Entry 7TAN (electron microscopy, 3.00 A resolution); this record covers chains A and J of the 12 polymer chains in the assembly.

# Chain A
Molecule: Histone H3.2
From: Homo sapiens
UniProtKB: Q71DI3 (H32_HUMAN); residues 1-135 here correspond to UniProt positions 2-136 (UniProt number = residue number + 1)
Amino-acid sequence (135 residues; numbered 1 to 135; the number before each row is that of its first residue):
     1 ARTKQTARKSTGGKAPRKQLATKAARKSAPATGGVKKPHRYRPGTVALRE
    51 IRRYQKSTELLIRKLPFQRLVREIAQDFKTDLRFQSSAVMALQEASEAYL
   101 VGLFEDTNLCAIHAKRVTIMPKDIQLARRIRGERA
Unresolved in the structure: 1-36, 135
Curated features (UniProtKB/Swiss-Prot):
  - modified residue: Arg2 (Asymmetric dimethylarginine), Thr3 (Phosphothreonine), Lys4 (Allysine), Gln5 (5-glutamyl dopamine), Thr6 (Phosphothreonine), Arg8 (Citrulline), Lys9 (N6,N6,N6-trimethyllysine), Ser10 (ADP-ribosylserine), Thr11 (Phosphothreonine), Lys14 (N6-(2-hydroxyisobutyryl)lysine), Arg17 (Asymmetric dimethylarginine), Lys18 (N6-(2-hydroxyisobutyryl)lysine), Lys23 (N6-(2-hydroxyisobutyryl)lysine), Arg26 (Citrulline), Lys27 (N6,N6,N6-trimethyllysine), Ser28 (ADP-ribosylserine), Lys36 (N6,N6,N6-trimethyllysine), Lys37 (N6-methyllysine), Tyr41 (Phosphotyrosine), Lys56 (N6,N6,N6-trimethyllysine) and 8 more in UniProt
  - lipidation: Lys18 (N6-decanoyllysine), Cys110 (S-palmitoyl cysteine)
Reported in the primary citation:
  - post-translational modification sites: Thr3

# Chain J
Molecule: Widom 601 DNA
From: synthetic construct
Sequence (185 nucleotides; numbered -92 to 92; the number before each row is that of its first residue; numbers below 1 keep their minus sign (DA-92 is residue -92)):
   -92 ATCCCTATACGCGGCCGCCCTGGAGAATCCCGGTGCCGAGGCCGCTCAAT
   -42 TGGTCGTAGACAGCTCTAGCACCGCTTAAACGCACGTACGCGCTGTCCCC
     8 CGCGTTTTAACCGCCAAGGGGATTACTCCCTAGTCTCCAGGCACGTGTCA
    58 GATATATACATCCTGTGCATGTATTGAACAGCGAT
Unresolved in the structure: -92 to -77, 71-92

# How chain A and chain J interact
Residue-residue contacts - 17 pairs, chain A then chain J:
  Arg40(A) - DG9(J)  hydrogen bond to the base
  Tyr41(A) - DA-67(J)  phosphate contact
  Tyr41(A) - DA-66(J)  sugar contact
  Tyr41(A) - DG9(J)  sugar contact
  Tyr41(A) - DC10(J)  phosphate contact
  Gly44(A) - DC8(J)  phosphate contact
  Gly44(A) - DG9(J)  hydrogen bond to the phosphate
  Thr45(A) - DG9(J)  phosphate contact
  Val46(A) - DG9(J)  hydrogen bond to the phosphate
  Ala47(A) - DG9(J)  phosphate contact
  Arg49(A) - DA-66(J)  sugar contact
  Arg49(A) - DT-65(J)  salt bridge to the phosphate
  Arg63(A) - DC18(J)  salt bridge to the phosphate
  Lys64(A) - DC18(J)  phosphate contact
  Leu65(A) - DA17(J)  phosphate contact
  Leu65(A) - DC18(J)  phosphate contact
  Arg69(A) - DA17(J)  salt bridge to the phosphate
Interface residues without a listed pair, chain A (16 interface residues in all): His39, Arg42, Pro43, Pro66, Arg83
Interface residues without a listed pair, chain J (10 interface residues in all): DG26, DG27

# In short
16 residues of chain A and 10 residues of chain J are in contact; the contacts include 3 hydrogen bonds and 3
salt bridges. Polar pairs include Arg40(A)-DG9(J), Gly44(A)-DG9(J) and Val46(A)-DG9(J). The paper reports a
modification site at Thr3(A).
Chain A is Histone H3.2 (Homo sapiens) and chain J is Widom 601 DNA (synthetic construct); the structure,
Structure of VRK1 C-terminal tail bound to nucleosome core particle, was determined by electron microscopy.
